Entry 6VOA (electron microscopy, 4.00 A resolution); this record covers chains I and D of the 9 polymer chains in the assembly.

Chain I:
Name: Bardet-Biedl syndrome 9
From: Bos taurus
UniProtKB: E1BHJ5 (E1BHJ5_BOVIN); numbering as in UniProt (aligned over 1-887)
Chain sequence (887 residues; each row starts with the number of its first residue):
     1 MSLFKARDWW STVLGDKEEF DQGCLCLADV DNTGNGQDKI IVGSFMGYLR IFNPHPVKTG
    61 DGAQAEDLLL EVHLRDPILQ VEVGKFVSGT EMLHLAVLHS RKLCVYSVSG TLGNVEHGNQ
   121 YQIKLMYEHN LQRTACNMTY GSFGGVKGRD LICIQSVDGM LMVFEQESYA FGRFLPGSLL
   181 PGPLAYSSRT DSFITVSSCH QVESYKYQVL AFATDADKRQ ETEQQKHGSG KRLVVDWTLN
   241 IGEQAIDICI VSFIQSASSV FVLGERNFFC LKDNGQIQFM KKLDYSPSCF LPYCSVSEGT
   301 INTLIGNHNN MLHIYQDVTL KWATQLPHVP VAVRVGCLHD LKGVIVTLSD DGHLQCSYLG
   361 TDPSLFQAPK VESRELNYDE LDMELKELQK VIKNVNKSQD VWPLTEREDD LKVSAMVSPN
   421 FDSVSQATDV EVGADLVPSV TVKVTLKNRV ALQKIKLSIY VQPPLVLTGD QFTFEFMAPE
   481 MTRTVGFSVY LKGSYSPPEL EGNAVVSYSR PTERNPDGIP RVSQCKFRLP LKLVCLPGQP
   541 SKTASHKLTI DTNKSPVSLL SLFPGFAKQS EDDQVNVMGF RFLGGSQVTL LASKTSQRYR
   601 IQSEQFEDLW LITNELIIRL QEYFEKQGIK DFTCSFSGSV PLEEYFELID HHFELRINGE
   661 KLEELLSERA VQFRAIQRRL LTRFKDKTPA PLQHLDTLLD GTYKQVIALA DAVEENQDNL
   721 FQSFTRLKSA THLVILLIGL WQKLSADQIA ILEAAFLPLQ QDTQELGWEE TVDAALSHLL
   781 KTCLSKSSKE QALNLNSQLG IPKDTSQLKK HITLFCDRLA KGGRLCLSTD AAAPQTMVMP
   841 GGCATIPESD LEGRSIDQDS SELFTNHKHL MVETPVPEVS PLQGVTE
Not modelled in the structure: 1, 57-62, 214-233, 398-409, 421-438, 568-574, 829-887

Chain D:
Name: BBS1 domain-containing protein
From: Bos taurus
UniProtKB: E1BN34 (E1BN34_BOVIN); residues 2-593 here correspond to UniProt positions 76-667 (UniProt number = residue number + 74)
Chain sequence (592 residues; each row starts with the number of its first residue):
     2 MAATSSSDSD GGKGESEANS KWLDSLSDSM ANIHTFSACL ALADFHGDGE YKLAMGDLGP
    62 DGRQPRLKVL KGHTLVSQKP LPDLPAAAVT FLMASHEPRT PALAIASGPC VYVYKNLKPY
   122 FKFSLPSLPT NPLEQDLWNQ AKEDQIDPLT LKEMLEGIRE KAEVPLSVQS LRFLPLELSE
   182 MEAFVNQHKS KSIRRQTVIT TMTTLKKNLA DEDAVSCLVL GTENKELLVL DPEAFTILAK
   242 MSLPSVPAFL EASGQFDVEF RLAAACRNGS IYILRRDSKR PKYCIELGAQ PVGLVGVHKV
   302 LVVGSNQDSL HGFTYKGKRL WTVQMPAAIL AMNLLEQHSR GLQAVMAALA NEEVRIYHDK
   362 VLLNVIRTPE AVTSLCFGRY GREDNTLIMT TLGGGLIIKI LKRTAVFAEG GGEAGPPPSQ
   422 AIKLNVPRKT RLYVDQTLRE REAGTAMHRT FQADLYLLRL RAARAYVQAL ESSLSPVSLT
   482 AREPLKLHAV VQGLGPTFKL TLHLQNTSTA RPILGLVVCF LYNEVLYALP RAFFKVPLLV
   542 PGLNYPLETF VKSLSDKGIS DIIKVLVLRE GQSTPLLSAH INMPMSEGLA AD
Not modelled in the structure: 2-38, 403-423, 480-482, 591-593

Interface between chain I and chain D:
Residue-residue contacts (71):
  Q367(I) with R440(D); A444(D)
  K370(I) with A447(D)
  L376(I) with A454(D); Y457(D), hydrophobic; L458(D), hydrophobic
  L381(I) with Y457(D), hydrophobic; L458(D), hydrophobic; L461(D)
  D382(I) with Y457(D), hydrogen bond
  E384(I) with R465(D), salt bridge
  L385(I) with L461(D), hydrophobic
  L388(I) with A464(D); R465(D); V468(D)
  I392(I) with Y467(D), hydrophobic; V468(D), hydrophobic
  V395(I) with L471(D), hydrophobic
  K456(I) with Y523(D); E525(D)
  Y460(I) with A533(D); F534(D)
  T473(I) with E525(D)
  N503(I) with F534(D)
  V505(I) with F534(D), hydrophobic
  S507(I) with L522(D)
  Y508(I) with S574(D)
  T512(I) with E472(D), hydrogen bond
  R514(I) with E472(D)
  N515(I) with Q469(D); E472(D), hydrogen bond (backbone-side chain); S473(D), hydrogen bond
  I519(I) with E472(D); S473(D)
  P520(I) with L522(D), hydrophobic; L567(D), hydrophobic; P576(D)
  R521(I) with S574(D); T575(D); P576(D)
  V522(I) with C520(D), hydrophobic; L569(D), hydrophobic; Q573(D); S574(D), hydrogen bond (backbone-side chain)
  S523(I) with S574(D)
  Q524(I) with F534(D); E571(D)
  K526(I) with E571(D), salt bridge
  I751(I) with L515(D), hydrophobic
  A754(I) with L515(D), hydrophobic; L539(D)
  P758(I) with P538(D), hydrophobic
  Q761(I) with R532(D), hydrogen bond
  T763(I) with E549(D)
  Q764(I) with K500(D); E549(D), hydrogen bond
  E765(I) with K500(D), salt bridge; P547(D); E549(D)
  L766(I) with P547(D); L548(D), hydrophobic
  T771(I) with P538(D)
  H778(I) with P513(D); V541(D); P542(D)
  L799(I) with L544(D), hydrophobic; N545(D); Y546(D), hydrophobic
  L827(I) with P513(D); L515(D), hydrophobic
  S828(I) with A511(D)
Also at the interface, not in a pair above, chain I (50 interface residues in all): F366, A368, Y378, V391, F721, Q760, A774, A775, S797, Q798
Also at the interface, not in a pair above, chain D (50 interface residues in all): T451, R460, T502, R512, V518, V537, K565

Overview:
Chain I and chain D each contribute 50 residues to their interface, with 7 hydrogen bonds and 3 salt bridges.
Polar pairs include E384(I)-R465(D), K526(I)-E571(D) and E765(I)-K500(D).
Chain I is Bardet-Biedl syndrome 9 and chain D is BBS1 domain-containing protein, both from Bos taurus; the
structure, Cryo-EM structure of the BBSome-ARL6 complex, was determined by electron microscopy (same
publication as 6VNW).
